1RCC - chain A; structure by X-ray diffraction, 2.40 A resolution.

Chain A:
Protein: L ferritin
Organism: Rana catesbeiana
UniProt: P07797 (FRI3_RANCA); residues 0-172 here correspond to UniProt positions 1-173 (UniProt number = residue number + 1)
Chain sequence (173 residues; row label = number of the first residue in the row; numbering starts at 0):
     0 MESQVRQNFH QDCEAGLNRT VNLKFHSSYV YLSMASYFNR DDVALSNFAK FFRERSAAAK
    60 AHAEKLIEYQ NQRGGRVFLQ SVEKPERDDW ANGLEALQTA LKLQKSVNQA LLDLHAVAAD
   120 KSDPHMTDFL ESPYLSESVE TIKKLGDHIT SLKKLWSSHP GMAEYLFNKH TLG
Unresolved in the structure: 0-1
Differences from the reference sequence: engineered mutation Ala-56 (Glu57 in P07797), Ala-57 (Glu58 in P07797), Ala-58 (Glu59 in P07797), Ala-60 (Glu61 in P07797)
Curated features (UniProtKB/Swiss-Prot):
  - binding site (Fe cation): His-61
Residues lining bound ligands: trimethyl glycine (BET): Phe-24, Ser-27, Tyr-28, Leu-31, Ser-55, Lys-59, Val-81

In short:
Ligands of chain A: trimethyl glycine. UniProt lists Fe cation-binding residue His-61.
Chain A is L ferritin (Rana catesbeiana); the structure, Bullfrog red cell L ferritin tartrate/Mg/ph 5.5, was
determined by X-ray diffraction together with 1RCD, 1RCE, 1RCG and 1RCI from the same study.
